PDB entry 3O1P | X-ray diffraction, 1.51 A resolution | chains A and B of the 3 polymer chains in the assembly

Chain A:
Protein: Alpha-ketoglutarate-dependent dioxygenase AlkB
From: Escherichia coli
Notes: EC 1.14.11.-; fragment: N-terminus 11 amino acid truncated AlkB to 216)
UniProtKB: P05050 (ALKB_ECOLI); residue numbers follow UniProt; this construct covers 12-216
Amino-acid sequence (206 residues; numbered 11 to 216; the number before each row is that of its first residue):
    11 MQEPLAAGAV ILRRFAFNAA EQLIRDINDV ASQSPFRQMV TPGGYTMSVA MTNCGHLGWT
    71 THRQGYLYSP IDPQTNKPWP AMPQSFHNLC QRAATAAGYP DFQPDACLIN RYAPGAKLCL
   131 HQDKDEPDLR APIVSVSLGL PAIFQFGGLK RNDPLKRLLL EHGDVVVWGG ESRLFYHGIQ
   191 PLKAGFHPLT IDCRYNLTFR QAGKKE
Unresolved in the structure: 11-12, 215-216
Sequence notes: expression tag (11); engineered mutation Cys129 (Ser in P05050)
Ion coordination: Mn2+: His131, Asp133, His187 (together with 2-oxoglutaric acid)
Residues lining bound ligands: 2-oxoglutaric acid (AKG): Leu118, Asn120, Tyr122, Leu128, His131, Asp133, Ser145, Phe154, Leu170, His187, Ile189, Arg204, Asn206, Thr208, Arg210
Swiss-Prot annotation at these positions:
  - binding site (substrate): Trp69, Tyr76 to Tyr78, Asp135, Arg161
  - binding site (2-oxoglutarate): Asn120 to Tyr122, Arg204 to Arg210
  - binding site (Fe cation): His131, Asp133, His187
Reported in the primary citation:
  - binding site for the 13-nt DNA strand (chain B): Asp133, Lys134, Asp135
  - mutagenesis - D135A, D135N, D135S: decreased catalytic activity on 1-meA

Chain B:
Molecule: 13-nt DNA strand
Sequence (13 nucleotides; row label = number of the first residue in the row):
     1 TAGGTAAXAX CGT
Unresolved in the structure: 1
Modified positions: EDA (3-[2-deoxy-ribofuranosyl]-3H-1,3,4,5a,8-pentaaza-as-indacene-5'-monophosphate) at position 8; 2YR (2'-deoxy-N-(2-sulfanylethyl)cytidine 5'-(dihydrogen phosphate)) at position 10

Chain A / chain B interface:
Contacting residue pairs (30):
  Thr51(A) - DA7(B)  hydrogen bond to the phosphate
  Thr51(A) - DA9(B)  sugar contact
  Pro52(A) - DA6(B)  phosphate contact
  Pro52(A) - DA7(B)  phosphate contact
  Gly53(A) - DA7(B)  hydrogen bond to the phosphate
  Tyr55(A) - DA9(B)  phosphate contact
  Tyr55(A) - 2YR_10(B)  sugar contact
  Met57(A) - EDA_8(B)  phosphate contact
  Met57(A) - DA9(B)  phosphate contact
  Trp69(A) - EDA_8(B)  base contact
  Gly75(A) - DA6(B)  phosphate contact
  Tyr76(A) - DA6(B)  hydrogen bond to the phosphate
  Tyr76(A) - DA7(B)  sugar contact
  Tyr76(A) - EDA_8(B)  hydrogen bond to the phosphate
  Tyr78(A) - EDA_8(B)  base contact
  Lys127(A) - 2YR_10(B)  salt bridge to the phosphate
  Leu128(A) - EDA_8(B)  phosphate contact
  Leu128(A) - DA9(B)  phosphate contact
  Cys129(A) - EDA_8(B)  sugar contact
  Cys129(A) - DA9(B)  hydrogen bond to the phosphate
  Cys129(A) - 2YR_10(B)  covalent bond
  Leu130(A) - EDA_8(B)  phosphate contact
  His131(A) - EDA_8(B)  hydrogen bond to the sugar
  Gln132(A) - EDA_8(B)  base contact
  Asp133(A) - EDA_8(B)  base contact
  Lys134(A) - DA6(B)  salt bridge to the phosphate
  Asp135(A) - DA6(B)  phosphate contact
  Asp135(A) - EDA_8(B)  base contact
  Arg161(A) - DA9(B)  base contact
  Arg210(A) - EDA_8(B)  base contact
Also at the interface, not in a pair above, chain A (24 interface residues in all): Ser58, Met61, Leu118, Glu136
Also at the interface, not in a pair above, chain B (6 interface residues in all): DT5

Summary:
Chain A and chain B form an interface of 24 and 6 residues respectively; the contacts include 1 covalent bond,
6 hydrogen bonds and 2 salt bridges. Polar pairs include His131(A)-EDA_8(B), Thr51(A)-DA7(B) and
Gly53(A)-DA7(B). From the paper: a binding site for the 13-nt DNA strand (chain B) at Asp133(A), Lys134(A) and
Asp135(A); D135A, D135N and D135S of chain A reduce catalytic activity on 1-meA.
Here chain A is Alpha-ketoglutarate-dependent dioxygenase AlkB (Escherichia coli) and chain B is a 13-nt DNA
strand. Entry 3O1P (Iron-Catalyzed Oxidation Intermediates Captured in A DNA Repair Dioxygenase) was
determined by X-ray diffraction, deposited together with 3O1M, 3O1R, 3O1S, 3O1T, 3O1U and 3O1V.
